8AMZ - chains W and U of the 17 polymer chains in the assembly; structure by electron microscopy, 3.30 A resolution.

[Chain W]
Molecule: VWFA domain-containing protein
From: Spinacia oleracea
UniProt: A0A0K9QPY6 (A0A0K9QPY6_SPIOL); residues 1-403 here = UniProt positions 1-403
Sequence (403 residues; row label = number of the first residue in the row):
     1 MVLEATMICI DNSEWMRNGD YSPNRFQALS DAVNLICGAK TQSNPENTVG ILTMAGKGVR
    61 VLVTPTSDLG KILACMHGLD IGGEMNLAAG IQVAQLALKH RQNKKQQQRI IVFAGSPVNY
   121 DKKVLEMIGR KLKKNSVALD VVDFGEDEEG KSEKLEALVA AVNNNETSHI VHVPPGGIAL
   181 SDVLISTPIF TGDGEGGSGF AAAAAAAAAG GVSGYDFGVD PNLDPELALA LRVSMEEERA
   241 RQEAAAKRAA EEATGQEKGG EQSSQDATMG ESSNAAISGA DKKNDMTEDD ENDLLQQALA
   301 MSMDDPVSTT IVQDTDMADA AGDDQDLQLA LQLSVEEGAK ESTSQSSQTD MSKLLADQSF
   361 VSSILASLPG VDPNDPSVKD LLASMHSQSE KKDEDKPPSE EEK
Disordered / not traced: 193-403

[Chain U]
Molecule: MPN domain-containing protein
From: Spinacia oleracea
UniProt: A0A0K9RYG8 (A0A0K9RYG8_SPIOL); residues 8-311 here correspond to UniProt positions 1-304 (UniProt number = residue number - 7)
Sequence (304 residues; row label = number of the first residue in the row):
     8 QIFSSKSIEK VVVHPLVLLS IVDHYNRVAR DTKKRVIGVL LGSTFKGTVD VTNSYAVPFE
    68 EDDKDSSIWF LDHNYHESMF SMFRRINAKE HVVGWYSTGP KLRENDLDVH RLFSDYVPNP
   128 VLVIIDVQPE ELGIPTKAYY AVEEVKENAT QKSQKVFVHV PSEIAAHEVE EIGVEHLLRD
   188 VKDTTISTLA TEVTGKLGAL KGLDARLREI RSYLELVIQE KLPLNHEILY HLQDVFNLLP
   248 NLSVLELVKA FAVKTNDMML VIYLSSLIRS VIALHNLINN KMLNKEHEKA EDSKSLAITS
   308 VAGS
Disordered / not traced: 294-311

[Interface between chain W and chain U]
Residue-residue contacts - 13 pairs, chain W then chain U:
  Pro65(W) - His80(U)
  Lys99(W) - Trp76(U)
  Lys99(W) - Phe77(U)  hydrogen bond (backbone-backbone)
  His100(W) - Trp76(U)
  His100(W) - Phe77(U)
  His100(W) - Leu78(U)
  His100(W) - Asp79(U)
  Arg101(W) - Pro65(U)
  Arg101(W) - Phe77(U)
  Arg101(W) - Leu78(U)  hydrogen bond (backbone-backbone)
  Arg101(W) - Asp79(U)  hydrogen bond (backbone-backbone)
  Gln102(W) - Pro65(U)
  Gln102(W) - Asp79(U)
Interface residues without a listed pair, chain W (7 interface residues in all): Thr66, Ser67
Interface residues without a listed pair, chain U (8 interface residues in all): Asn81, Tyr82

[Overview]
Chain W and chain U form an interface of 7 and 8 residues respectively; the contacts include 3 hydrogen bonds.
Main-chain hydrogen bonds include Lys99(W)-Phe77(U), Arg101(W)-Leu78(U) and Arg101(W)-Asp79(U).
Chain W is VWFA domain-containing protein and chain U is MPN domain-containing protein, both from Spinacia
oleracea; the structure, Spinach 19S proteasome, was determined by electron microscopy.
